6ILN - chains C and D of the 4 polymer chains in the assembly; structure by electron microscopy, 3.40 A resolution.

== Chain C ==
Protein: Capsid protein VP3
Organism: Echovirus E6
Amino-acid sequence (238 residues; numbered 1 to 238; the number before each row is that of its first residue):
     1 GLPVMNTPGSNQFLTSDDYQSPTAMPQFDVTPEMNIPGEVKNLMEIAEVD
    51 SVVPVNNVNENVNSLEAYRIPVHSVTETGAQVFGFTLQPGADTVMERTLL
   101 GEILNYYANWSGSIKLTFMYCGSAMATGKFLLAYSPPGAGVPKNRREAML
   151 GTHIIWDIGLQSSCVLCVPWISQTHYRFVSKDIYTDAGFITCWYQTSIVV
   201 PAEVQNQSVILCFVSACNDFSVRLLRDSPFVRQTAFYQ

== Chain D ==
Protein: Capsid protein VP4
Organism: Echovirus E6
Amino-acid sequence (67 residues; row label = number of the first residue in the row; note: 1 number in that range is skipped by the numbering (no residue carries it; nothing is unmodelled there)):
     1 GAQVSTQKTGAHE
    15 TSLSASGNSIHYTNINYYKDAASNSANRQDFTQDPGKFTEPVKDIMVKSL
    65 PALN
Not modelled in the structure: 15-23

== How chain C and chain D interact ==
Contacting residue pairs - 32 pairs, chain C then chain D:
  D17(C) - R42(D)
  D18(C) - S39(D)
  D18(C) - A40(D)  hydrogen bond (side chain-backbone)
  D18(C) - R42(D)  salt bridge
  Q20(C) - N28(D)
  Q20(C) - I29(D)
  Q20(C) - N30(D)  hydrogen bond
  Q20(C) - Y31(D)  hydrogen bond (side chain-backbone)
  Q20(C) - S37(D)
  S21(C) - S37(D)  hydrogen bond (backbone-side chain)
  P22(C) - Y32(D)  hydrophobic
  P22(C) - S37(D)
  T23(C) - D34(D)  hydrogen bond
  T23(C) - A36(D)
  T23(C) - S37(D)  hydrogen bond (backbone-side chain)
  M25(C) - D34(D)
  P26(C) - D34(D)
  Q27(C) - D34(D)  hydrogen bond
  E39(C) - K51(D)
  V40(C) - F52(D)  hydrophobic
  K41(C) - T46(D)
  N42(C) - Q47(D)
  E45(C) - Q47(D)
  E45(C) - D48(D)  hydrogen bond (side chain-backbone)
  E45(C) - P49(D)
  E45(C) - F52(D)
  E48(C) - P49(D)
  E48(C) - T53(D)
  V49(C) - F52(D)  hydrophobic
  Q161(C) - P65(D)  hydrogen bond (side chain-backbone)
  Q161(C) - L67(D)  hydrogen bond (side chain-backbone)
  Q161(C) - N68(D)
Other interface residues (no listed pair), chain C (22 interface residues in all): S16, Y19, G38, M44, L160
Other interface residues (no listed pair), chain D (24 interface residues in all): K33, N38, A66

== In short ==
The interface between chain C and chain D involves 22 residues on one side and 24 on the other; the contacts
include 10 hydrogen bonds and 1 salt bridge. Polar contacts include D18(C)-R42(D), D18(C)-A40(D) and
Q20(C)-N30(D).
Here chain C is Capsid protein VP3 and chain D is Capsid protein VP4, both from Echovirus E6. Entry 6ILN
(Cryo-EM structure of full Echovirus 6 particle at PH 5.5) was determined by electron microscopy (same
publication as 6ILJ, 6ILK, 6ILL, 6ILM, 6ILO and 6ILP).
